7PFF - chains R and I of the 10 polymer chains in the assembly; structure by electron microscopy, 4.30 A resolution (low resolution: residue-level contacts below are approximate; hydrogen-bond / salt-bridge calls are withheld).

== Chain R ==
Molecule: Histone H2B type 1-K
Organism: Homo sapiens
UniProtKB: O60814 (H2B1K_HUMAN); residues 0-125 here correspond to UniProt positions 1-126 (UniProt number = residue number + 1)
Sequence (126 residues; numbered 0 to 125; the number before each row is that of its first residue; numbering starts at 0):
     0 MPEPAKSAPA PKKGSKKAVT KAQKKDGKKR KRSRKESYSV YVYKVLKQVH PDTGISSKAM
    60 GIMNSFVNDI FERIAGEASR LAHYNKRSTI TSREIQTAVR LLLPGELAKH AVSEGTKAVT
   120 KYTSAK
Not modelled in the structure: 0-29, 125
Swiss-Prot annotation at these positions:
  - modified residue: Pro1 (N-acetylproline), Glu2 (ADP-ribosyl glutamic acid), Lys5 (N6-(2-hydroxyisobutyryl)lysine), Ser6 (ADP-ribosylserine), Lys11 (N6-(beta-hydroxybutyryl)lysine), Lys12 (N6-(2-hydroxyisobutyryl)lysine), Ser14 (Phosphoserine), Lys15 (N6-acetyllysine), Lys16 (N6-(beta-hydroxybutyryl)lysine), Lys20 (N6-(2-hydroxyisobutyryl)lysine), Lys23 (N6-(2-hydroxyisobutyryl)lysine), Lys24 (N6-(2-hydroxyisobutyryl)lysine), Lys34 (N6-(2-hydroxyisobutyryl)lysine), Glu35 (PolyADP-ribosyl glutamic acid), Ser36 (Phosphoserine), Lys43 (N6-(2-hydroxyisobutyryl)lysine), Lys46 (N6-(2-hydroxyisobutyryl)lysine), Lys57 (N6,N6-dimethyllysine), Arg79 (Dimethylated arginine), Lys85 (N6,N6,N6-trimethyllysine) and 6 more in UniProt
  - glycosylation: Ser112 (O-linked (GlcNAc) serine)
  - cross-link (Glycyl lysine isopeptide (Lys-Gly)): Lys5 (interchain with G-Cter in SUMO2), Lys20 (interchain with G-Cter in SUMO2), Lys34 (interchain with G-Cter in ubiquitin), Lys120 (interchain with G-Cter in ubiquitin)

== Chain I ==
Molecule: 167-nt DNA strand
Organism: synthetic construct
Sequence (167 nucleotides; numbered 410 to 576; the number before each row is that of its first residue):
   410 GGCCGCCATA CTGGAGAATC CCGGTGCCGA GGCCGCTCAA TTGGTCGTAG ACAGCTCTAG
   470 CACCGCTTAA ACGCACGTAC GCGCTGTCCC CCGCGTTTTA ACCGCCAAGG GGATTACTCC
   530 CTAGTCTCCA GGCACGTGTC AGATATATAC ATCCTGTCAT GTAAGTA

== Interface between chain R and chain I ==
Residue-residue contacts (19):
  Lys30(R) with DT524(I)
  Arg31(R) with DT523(I)
  Ser32(R) with DT523(I)
  Arg33(R) with DC447(I); DA448(I)
  Glu35(R) with DA448(I)
  Tyr42(R) with DG440(I); DG441(I)
  Gly53(R) with DG440(I)
  Ile54(R) with DA439(I); DG440(I)
  Ser55(R) with DA439(I)
  Ser56(R) with DA439(I)
  Lys85(R) with DG459(I)
  Arg86(R) with DG459(I); DA460(I)
  Ser87(R) with DA458(I); DG459(I)
  Thr88(R) with DG459(I)
Other interface residues (no listed pair), chain R (16 interface residues in all): Lys46, Thr52
Other interface residues (no listed pair), chain I (12 interface residues in all): DT446, DA522

== Overview ==
The interface between chain R and chain I involves 16 residues on one side and 12 on the other.
Here chain R is Histone H2B type 1-K (Homo sapiens) and chain I is a 167-nt DNA strand (synthetic construct).
Entry 7PFF (Nucleosome 3 of the 4x197 nucleosome array containing H1) was determined by electron microscopy
together with 7PET, 7PEU, 7PEV, 7PEW, 7PEX, 7PEY and 16 further entries from the same study.
